Entry 8ZDW (electron microscopy, 3.45 A resolution); this record covers chains R and U of the 12 polymer chains in the assembly.

[Chain R]
Protein: H5M9 Fab, light chain
Source organism: Mus musculus
Notes: antibody fragment or engineered binder
Amino-acid sequence (217 residues; each row starts with the number of its first residue):
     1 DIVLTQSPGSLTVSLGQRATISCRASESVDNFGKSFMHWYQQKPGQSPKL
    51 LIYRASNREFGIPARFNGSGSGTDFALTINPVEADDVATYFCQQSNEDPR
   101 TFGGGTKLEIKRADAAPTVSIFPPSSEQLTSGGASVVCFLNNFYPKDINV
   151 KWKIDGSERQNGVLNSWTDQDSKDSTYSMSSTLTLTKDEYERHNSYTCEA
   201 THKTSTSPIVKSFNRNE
Disulfides: Cys23-Cys92, Cys138-Cys198
Glycans and other covalent adducts: N-acetylglucosamine (NAG) linked to Asn67

[Chain U]
Protein: Anti-H5N1 hemagglutinin monoclonal anitbody H5M9 heavy chain
Source organism: Mus musculus
UniProtKB: U5LP42 (U5LP42_MOUSE); residues 1-222 here correspond to UniProt positions 20-241 (UniProt number = residue number + 19)
Amino-acid sequence (222 residues; each row starts with the number of its first residue):
     1 EVHLQQSGPELVKPGASVKMSCKTSGYTFTEYTIHWMKQSHGKSLEWIGG
    51 IFPNNGDTTYNQKFKVRATLTVGRSSSTAYMDLRSLTSEDSAVYYCVRNY
   101 GSSYGYFDVWGAGTTVTVSSAKTTPPSVYPLAPGSAAQTNSMVTLGCLVK
   151 GYFPEPVTVTWNSGSLSSGVHTFPAVLQSDLYTLSSSVTVPSSTWPSETV
   201 TCNVAHPASSTKVDKKIVPRDC
Disulfides: Cys22-Cys96, Cys147-Cys202

[How chain R and chain U interact]
Contacting residue pairs (54):
  Phe32(R) - Tyr104(U)
  Phe36(R) - Tyr104(U)
  His38(R) - Tyr104(U)
  His38(R) - Gly105(U)  hydrogen bond (side chain-backbone)
  His38(R) - Tyr106(U)
  Tyr40(R) - Tyr106(U)
  Tyr40(R) - Phe107(U)  hydrogen bond (side chain-backbone)
  Tyr40(R) - Trp110(U)  hydrophobic
  Gln42(R) - Gln39(U)  hydrogen bond
  Gln42(R) - Tyr95(U)
  Ser47(R) - Gly111(U)
  Pro48(R) - Tyr95(U)
  Pro48(R) - Trp110(U)
  Leu50(R) - Tyr106(U)  hydrophobic
  Tyr53(R) - Tyr106(U)  hydrophobic
  Glu59(R) - Asp108(U)
  Gln93(R) - Phe107(U)
  Ser95(R) - Ser103(U)
  Ser95(R) - Tyr104(U)  hydrogen bond (side chain-backbone)
  Ser95(R) - Gly105(U)
  Asn96(R) - Tyr104(U)
  Asp98(R) - Trp47(U)
  Asp98(R) - Ser103(U)  hydrogen bond
  Pro99(R) - Trp47(U)  hydrophobic
  Pro99(R) - Asn61(U)
  Arg100(R) - His35(U)
  Arg100(R) - Trp47(U)
  Arg100(R) - Asn99(U)
  Arg100(R) - Ser103(U)
  Arg100(R) - Phe107(U)
  Phe102(R) - Met37(U)  hydrophobic
  Phe102(R) - Leu45(U)
  Gly104(R) - Lys43(U)
  Phe122(R) - Leu131(U)  hydrophobic
  Phe122(R) - Ala132(U)
  Phe122(R) - Pro133(U)  hydrophobic
  Phe122(R) - Thr144(U)
  Pro123(R) - Arg220(U)  hydrogen bond (backbone-side chain)
  Ser125(R) - Pro130(U)  hydrogen bond (side chain-backbone)
  Glu127(R) - Tyr129(U)
  Glu127(R) - Pro130(U)
  Phe139(R) - Leu131(U)  hydrophobic
  Phe139(R) - Ser187(U)
  Asn141(R) - Ser187(U)
  Leu164(R) - Gln178(U)
  Ser166(R) - Phe173(U)
  Ser166(R) - Pro174(U)  hydrogen bond (side chain-backbone)
  Trp167(R) - Pro174(U)
  Ser178(R) - Phe173(U)
  Met179(R) - Phe173(U)
  Ser180(R) - Phe173(U)
  Ser180(R) - Ser185(U)
  Lys211(R) - Ala137(U)
  Glu217(R) - Cys222(U)  hydrogen bond (backbone-side chain)
Also at the interface, not in a pair above, chain R (47 interface residues in all): Asn31, Gln46, Arg54, Phe91, Gly103, Ser120, Pro124, Gln128, Ser131, Ser135, Val137, Asn142, Asn165, Thr168, Thr182
Also at the interface, not in a pair above, chain U (40 interface residues in all): Ser44, Gly134, Leu148, Lys150, His171, Thr172, Val176, Leu177, Ser186

[Summary]
47 residues of chain R face 40 of chain U across their interface; the contacts include 9 hydrogen bonds. Polar
contacts include His38(R)-Gly105(U), Tyr40(R)-Phe107(U) and Gln42(R)-Gln39(U). N-acetylglucosamine is
covalently linked to Asn67(R).
Chain R is H5M9 Fab, light chain and chain U is Anti-H5N1 hemagglutinin monoclonal anitbody H5M9 heavy chain,
both from Mus musculus; the structure, The cryoEM structure of H5N1 HA split from symmetric filament in
conformation A, was determined by electron microscopy (same publication as 8ZDV).
